PDB entry 6GPJ | X-ray diffraction, 1.94 A resolution | chains D and B of the 4 polymer chains in the assembly

Chain D (and B):
Molecule: GDP-mannose 4,6 dehydratase
Organism: Homo sapiens
Notes: EC 4.2.1.47; chain B of this document is another copy of the same molecule, construct and numbering; everything in this record applies to it too
UniProt: O60547 (GMDS_HUMAN); numbering as in UniProt (aligned over 23-372)
Chain sequence (352 residues; each row starts with the number of its first residue):
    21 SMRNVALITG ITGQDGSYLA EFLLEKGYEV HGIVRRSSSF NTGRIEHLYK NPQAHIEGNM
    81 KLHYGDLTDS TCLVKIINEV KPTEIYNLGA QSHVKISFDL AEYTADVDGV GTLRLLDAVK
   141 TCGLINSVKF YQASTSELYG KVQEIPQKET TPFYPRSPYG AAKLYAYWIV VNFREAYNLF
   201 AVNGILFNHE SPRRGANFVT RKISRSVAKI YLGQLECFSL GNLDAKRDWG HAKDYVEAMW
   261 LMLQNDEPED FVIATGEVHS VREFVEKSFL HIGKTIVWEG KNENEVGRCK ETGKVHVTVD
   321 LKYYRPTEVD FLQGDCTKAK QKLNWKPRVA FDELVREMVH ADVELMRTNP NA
Unresolved in the structure: 21, 70-78 (chain B: 21-22, 70-78)
Construct notes: expression tag (21-22)
Small-molecule neighbours:
  - G4F ([[(2R,3S,4R,5R)-5-(2-azanyl-6-oxidanylidene-1H-purin-9-yl)-3,4-bis(oxidanyl)oxolan-2-yl]methoxy-oxidanyl-phosphoryl] [(2R,3S,4R,5S,6R)-5-fluoranyl-6-(hydroxymethyl)-3,4-bis(oxidanyl)oxan-2-yl] hydrogen phosphate): Ser112, His113, Val114, Thr155, Ser156, Glu157, Tyr179, Asn208, Arg214, Asn217, Phe218, Val219, Lys222, Ser239, Leu240, Gly241, Asn242, Ala245, Arg247, Val281, Tyr323, Arg325, Glu328, Val329, Leu332
  - NADP (NAP; NADP nicotinamide-adenine-dinucleotide phosphate), molecule 1: Gly30, Ile31, Thr32, Gly33, Gln34, Asp35, Gly36, Arg55, Asn61, Asp86, Leu87, Thr88, Leu108, Gly109, Ala110, Gln111, Ser112, Tyr123, Val127, Ala153, Ser154, Thr155, Tyr179, Lys183, Leu206, Phe207, Asn208, His209, Glu210, Arg214
  - NADP (NAP), molecule 2: Arg56, Ser57, Ser58

Chain D / chain B interface:
Residue-residue contacts - 47 pairs, chain D then chain B:
  Ser90(D) with Glu122(B), hydrogen bond
  Phe118(D) with Asn192(B); Tyr197(B)
  Ala121(D) with Leu133(B)
  Glu122(D) with Leu133(B); Arg134(B); Asp137(B)
  Ala125(D) with Tyr185(B)
  Val130(D) with Glu122(B)
  Leu133(D) with Ala121(B); Glu122(B)
  Arg134(D) with Glu122(B), salt bridge
  Phe173(D) with Trp188(B)
  Tyr174(D) with Trp188(B), hydrophobic; Glu195(B), hydrogen bond
  Pro175(D) with Trp188(B)
  Arg176(D) with Asn192(B), hydrogen bond (backbone-side chain); Glu195(B), salt bridge
  Ser177(D) with Asn192(B)
  Pro178(D) with Ile189(B), hydrophobic; Asn192(B)
  Ala181(D) with Tyr185(B)
  Ala182(D) with Tyr185(B)
  Leu184(D) with Trp188(B)
  Tyr185(D) with Ala125(B); Ala181(B); Ala182(B)
  Trp188(D) with Phe173(B); Tyr174(B), hydrophobic; Pro175(B); Leu184(B)
  Ile189(D) with Pro178(B), hydrophobic
  Asn192(D) with Phe118(B); Arg176(B), hydrogen bond (side chain-backbone); Ser177(B); Pro178(B); Thr327(B), hydrogen bond
  Glu195(D) with Tyr174(B), hydrogen bond; Arg176(B), salt bridge; Thr327(B)
  Ala196(D) with Pro326(B), hydrophobic; Thr327(B)
  Tyr197(D) with Phe118(B)
  Pro326(D) with Ala196(B), hydrophobic
  Thr327(D) with Asn192(B), hydrogen bond; Glu195(B); Ala196(B)
Interface residues without a listed pair, chain D (28 interface residues in all): Asp137, Val191
Interface residues without a listed pair, chain B (28 interface residues in all): Ser90, Val130, Val191

Overview:
Chain D and chain B each contribute 28 residues to their interface; the contacts include 7 hydrogen bonds and
3 salt bridges. Polar contacts include Arg134(D)-Glu122(B), Arg176(D)-Glu195(B) and Ser90(D)-Glu122(B).
Ligands of chain D: compound G4F and NADP.
Chain D and chain B are both GDP-mannose 4,6 dehydratase (Homo sapiens); the structure, Crystal structure of
human GDP-D-mannose 4,6-dehydratase in complex with GDP-4F-Man, was determined by X-ray diffraction, deposited
together with 6Q94, 6GPK and 6GPL.
